6EN0 - chains C and B of the 4 polymer chains in the assembly; structure by X-ray diffraction, 2.80 A resolution.

[Chain C]
Molecule: 44-nt DNA strand
Sequence (44 nucleotides; each row starts with the number of its first residue; numbers below 1 keep their minus sign (DT-19 is residue -19)):
   -19 TGCGATAACC TAAAATTTTA TAGCAAAATT ATATGGGATT TTAG
Not modelled in the structure: -19 to -16, 21-24

[Chain B]
Name: Int protein
Organism: Enterococcus faecalis
UniProtKB: Q7BP35 (Q7BP35_ENTFL); residues 82-397 here = UniProt positions 82-397
Sequence (317 residues; row label = number of the first residue in the row):
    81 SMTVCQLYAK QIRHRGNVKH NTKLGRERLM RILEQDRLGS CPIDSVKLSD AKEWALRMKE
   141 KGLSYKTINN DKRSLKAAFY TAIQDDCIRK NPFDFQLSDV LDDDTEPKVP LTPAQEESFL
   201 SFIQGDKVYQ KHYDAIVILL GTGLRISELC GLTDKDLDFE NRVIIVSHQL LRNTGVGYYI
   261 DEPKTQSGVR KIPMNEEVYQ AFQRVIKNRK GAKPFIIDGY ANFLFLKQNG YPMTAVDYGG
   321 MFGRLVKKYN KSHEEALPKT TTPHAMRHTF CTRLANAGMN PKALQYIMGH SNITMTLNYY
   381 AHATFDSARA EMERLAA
Not modelled in the structure: 81, 126-127, 166-168, 397
Differences from the reference sequence: expression tag (81)
What the authors report for this chain:
  - binding site for the 44-nt DNA strand (chain C): Arg225
  - mutagenesis - R225K: abolished catalytic activity
  - catalytic residues: Arg225, Tyr379, Tyr380
  - mutagenesis - R153A, R153A/Y160A: decreased catalytic activity on strand exchange
  - mutagenesis - R153A, R153A/Y160A: decreased catalytic activity on excision
  - mutagenesis - R153A/Y160A: unchanged catalytic activity
  - mutagenesis - Y379F, Y380F: unchanged catalytic activity on cleave DNA
  - mutagenesis - Y379F/Y380F: abolished catalytic activity on cleave DNA
  - mutagenesis - Y380F: abolished catalytic activity on strand exchange
  - mutagenesis - Y379F: unchanged catalytic activity on strand exchange
  - mutagenesis - Y379F/Y380F: abolished catalytic activity on suicide CI5 DNA

[Interface between chain C and chain B]
Contacting residue pairs (31; chain C residue first):
  DG3(C) with Arg153(B), sugar contact
  DC4(C) with Arg153(B), phosphate contact; Lys156(B), salt bridge to the phosphate; Ala157(B), phosphate contact; Tyr160(B), stacking on the base
  DA5(C) with Asn150(B), hydrogen bond to the base; Arg153(B), salt bridge to the phosphate; Ser154(B), sugar contact; Ala157(B), phosphate contact
  DA6(C) with Thr102(B), sugar contact; Arg106(B), salt bridge to the phosphate; Asn150(B), base contact
  DA7(C) with Val98(B), phosphate contact; Lys99(B), hydrogen bond to the phosphate; Thr102(B), hydrogen bond to the phosphate
  DA8(C) with Lys99(B), phosphate contact; Asn101(B), hydrogen bond to the phosphate; Arg225(B), hydrogen bond to the phosphate; Asp261(B), phosphate contact
  DT9(C) with Arg225(B), salt bridge to the phosphate; Ile226(B), phosphate contact; Ser227(B), hydrogen bond to the phosphate; Leu251(B), phosphate contact; His344(B), phosphate contact
  DT10(C) with Ala315(B), base contact; Val316(B), base contact; Thr342(B), hydrogen bond to the phosphate; Pro343(B), phosphate contact; His344(B), hydrogen bond to the phosphate
  DA11(C) with Val316(B), base contact; Thr342(B), phosphate contact
Other interface residues (no listed pair), chain C (10 interface residues in all): DT12
Other interface residues (no listed pair), chain B (24 interface residues in all): Tyr88, Tyr259, Gly319

[Summary]
The interface between chain C and chain B involves 10 residues on one side and 24 on the other; the contacts
include 8 hydrogen bonds, 4 salt bridges and 1 aromatic stacking contact. Polar contacts include
DA5(C)-Asn150(B), DA7(C)-Lys99(B) and DA7(C)-Thr102(B). The paper reports catalytic residues Arg225(B),
Tyr379(B) and Tyr380(B); R153A and R153A/Y160A of chain B reduce catalytic activity on strand exchange; 6
substitutions were tested in all.
Chain C is a 44-nt DNA strand and chain B is Int protein (Enterococcus faecalis); the structure, Structure of
the Tn1549 transposon Integrase (aa 82-397) in complex with circular intermediate DNA (CI5-DNA), was
determined by X-ray diffraction, deposited together with 6EMY, 6EMZ, 6EN1 and 6EN2.
